Entry 9D35 (electron microscopy, 3.26 A resolution); this record covers chains A and I of the 9 polymer chains in the assembly.

== Chain A ==
Protein: Proteasome subunit alpha type-1
From: Saccharomyces cerevisiae
Reference sequence: P21243 (PSA1_YEAST); numbering as in UniProt (aligned over 1-252)
Chain sequence (252 residues; numbered 1 to 252; the number before each row is that of its first residue):
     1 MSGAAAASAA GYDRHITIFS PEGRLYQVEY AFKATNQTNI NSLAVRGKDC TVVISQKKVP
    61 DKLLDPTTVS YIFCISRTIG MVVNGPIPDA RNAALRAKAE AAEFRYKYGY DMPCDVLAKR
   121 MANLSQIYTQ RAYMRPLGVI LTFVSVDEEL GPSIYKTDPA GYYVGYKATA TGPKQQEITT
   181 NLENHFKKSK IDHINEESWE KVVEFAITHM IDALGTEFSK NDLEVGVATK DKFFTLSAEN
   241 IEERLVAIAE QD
Disordered / not traced: 1-11

== Chain I ==
Protein: Proteasome subunit beta type-2
From: Saccharomyces cerevisiae
Notes: EC 3.4.25.1
Reference sequence: P25043 (PSB2_YEAST); residues 1-261 here = UniProt positions 1-261
Chain sequence (261 residues; numbered 1 to 261; the number before each row is that of its first residue):
     1 MAGLSFDNYQ RNNFLAENSH TQPKATSTGT TIVGVKFNNG VVIAADTRST QGPIVADKNC
    61 AKLHRISPKI WCAGAGTAAD TEAVTQLIGS NIELHSLYTS REPRVVSALQ MLKQHLFKYQ
   121 GHIGAYLIVA GVDPTGSHLF SIHAHGSTDV GYYLSLGSGS LAAMAVLESH WKQDLTKEEA
   181 IKLASDAIQA GIWNDLGSGS NVDVCVMEIG KDAEYLRNYL TPNVREEKQK SYKFPRGTTA
   241 VLKESIVNIC DIQEEQVDIT A
Disordered / not traced: 1, 50-60, 221-237, 248-261

== How chain A and chain I interact ==
Contacting residue pairs (20):
  Phe104(A) - His95(I)
  Tyr106(A) - Gln110(I)  hydrogen bond (backbone-side chain)
  Tyr106(A) - Gln114(I)
  Lys107(A) - Gln110(I)
  Tyr108(A) - His95(I)
  Tyr108(A) - Ser107(I)  hydrogen bond (backbone-side chain)
  Gly109(A) - Val106(I)
  Tyr110(A) - Arg104(I)
  Tyr110(A) - Ser107(I)
  Pro113(A) - Arg101(I)
  Asp115(A) - Arg101(I)  salt bridge
  Val116(A) - Tyr98(I)  hydrophobic
  Val116(A) - Thr99(I)
  Lys119(A) - Tyr98(I)  hydrogen bond (side chain-backbone)
  Arg120(A) - Tyr98(I)
  Asp147(A) - Arg101(I)  salt bridge
  Glu148(A) - Arg104(I)  salt bridge
  Glu149(A) - Arg104(I)  salt bridge
  Glu149(A) - Pro134(I)
  Leu150(A) - Arg101(I)
Interface residues without a listed pair, chain I (11 interface residues in all): Met111

== Overview ==
Chain A and chain I form an interface of 15 and 11 residues respectively; the contacts include 3 hydrogen
bonds and 4 salt bridges. Among the polar pairs are Asp115(A)-Arg101(I), Asp147(A)-Arg101(I) and
Glu148(A)-Arg104(I).
Here chain A is Proteasome subunit alpha type-1 and chain I is Proteasome subunit beta type-2, both from
Saccharomyces cerevisiae. Entry 9D35 (Proteasome core particle assembly intermediate 5-alpha/3-beta/Ump1
purified from Saccharomyces cerevisiae) was determined by electron microscopy.
